2Z98 - chain A; structure by X-ray diffraction, 1.40 A resolution.

# Chain A
Name: FMN-dependent NADH-azoreductase
From: Escherichia coli
Notes: EC 1.7.1.6
UniProtKB: P41407 (AZOR_ECOLI); residues 1-200 here correspond to UniProt positions 2-201 (UniProt number = residue number + 1)
Sequence (200 residues; row label = number of the first residue in the row):
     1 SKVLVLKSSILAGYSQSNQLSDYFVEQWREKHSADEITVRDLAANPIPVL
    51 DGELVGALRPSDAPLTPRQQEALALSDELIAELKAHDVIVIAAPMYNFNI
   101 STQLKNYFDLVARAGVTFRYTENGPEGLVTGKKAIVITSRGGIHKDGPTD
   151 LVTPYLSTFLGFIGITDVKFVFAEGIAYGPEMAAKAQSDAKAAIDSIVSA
Disordered / not traced: 59-64
Swiss-Prot annotation at these positions:
  - binding site (FMN): Ser9, Ser15 to Ser17, Met95 to Phe98, Ser139 to His144
Small-molecule neighbours: FMN (flavin mononucleotide): Ser9, Leu11, Tyr14, Ser15, Gln16, Ser17, Asn18, Leu50, Val55, Pro94, Met95, Tyr96, Asn97, Phe98, Ser139, Arg140, Gly141, Gly142, His144, Ile176

# Summary
Bound to chain A: flavin mononucleotide. Curated annotation (UniProt) lists 14 FMN-binding residues.
Chain A is FMN-dependent NADH-azoreductase (Escherichia coli); the structure, The crystal structure of AzoR
(azoreductase) from Escherichia coli: Oxidized AzoR in tetragonal crystals (The resolution ..., was determined
by X-ray diffraction together with 2Z9B, 2Z9C and 2Z9D from the same study.
